Entry 5R4C (X-ray diffraction, 1.15 A resolution); this record covers chains C and E of the 5 polymer chains in the assembly.

== Chain C ==
Name: gamma-chymotrypsin
Source organism: Bos taurus
Notes: EC 3.4.21.1
UniProtKB: P00766 (CTRA_BOVIN); residues 149-245 here = UniProt positions 149-245
Sequence (97 residues; each row starts with the number of its first residue):
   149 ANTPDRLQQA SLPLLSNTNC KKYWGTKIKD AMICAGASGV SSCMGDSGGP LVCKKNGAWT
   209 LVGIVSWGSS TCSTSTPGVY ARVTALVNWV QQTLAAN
Not modelled in the structure: 149-150
Swiss-Prot annotation at these positions:
  - active site: S195 (Charge relay system)
Cystine bridges: C168-C182, C191-C220

== Chain E ==
Name: peptide TPGVY
Source organism: Bos taurus
Sequence (5 residues; each row starts with the number of its first residue):
   224 TPGVY

== Chain C / chain E interface ==
Pairs across the interface (22):
  W172(C) with T224(E); P225(E)
  K175(C) with P225(E)
  S189(C) with Y228(E)
  S190(C) with Y228(E), hydrogen bond (backbone-side chain)
  C191(C) with Y228(E)
  M192(C) with V227(E); Y228(E)
  G193(C) with Y228(E), hydrogen bond (backbone-backbone)
  S195(C) with Y228(E), hydrogen bond (side chain-backbone)
  S214(C) with Y228(E), hydrogen bond (backbone-backbone)
  W215(C) with G226(E); Y228(E)
  G216(C) with P225(E); G226(E), hydrogen bond (backbone-backbone); Y228(E)
  S217(C) with T224(E); Y228(E), hydrogen bond (backbone-side chain)
  S218(C) with T224(E), hydrogen bond (backbone-backbone); P225(E); G226(E)
  C220(C) with Y228(E), hydrophobic
Interface residues without a listed pair, chain C (15 interface residues in all): V213

== In short ==
15 residues of chain C and 5 residues of chain E are in contact, with 7 hydrogen bonds. Among the polar pairs
are S190(C)-Y228(E), G193(C)-Y228(E) and S195(C)-Y228(E). From UniProt: active-site residue S195(C) on chain
C.
Here chain C is gamma-chymotrypsin and chain E is peptide TPGVY, both from Bos taurus. Entry 5R4C (Crystal
Structure of gamma-Chymotrypsin at pH 9, room temperature) was determined by X-ray diffraction.
